8TO6 - chains L and O of the 9 polymer chains in the assembly; structure by electron microscopy, 2.90 A resolution.

[Chain L]
Molecule: RNA polymerase sigma factor RpoD
Organism: Escherichia coli (strain K12)
UniProt: Q0P6L9 (Q0P6L9_ECOLX); residue numbers follow UniProt; this construct covers 1-613
Chain sequence (613 residues; row label = number of the first residue in the row):
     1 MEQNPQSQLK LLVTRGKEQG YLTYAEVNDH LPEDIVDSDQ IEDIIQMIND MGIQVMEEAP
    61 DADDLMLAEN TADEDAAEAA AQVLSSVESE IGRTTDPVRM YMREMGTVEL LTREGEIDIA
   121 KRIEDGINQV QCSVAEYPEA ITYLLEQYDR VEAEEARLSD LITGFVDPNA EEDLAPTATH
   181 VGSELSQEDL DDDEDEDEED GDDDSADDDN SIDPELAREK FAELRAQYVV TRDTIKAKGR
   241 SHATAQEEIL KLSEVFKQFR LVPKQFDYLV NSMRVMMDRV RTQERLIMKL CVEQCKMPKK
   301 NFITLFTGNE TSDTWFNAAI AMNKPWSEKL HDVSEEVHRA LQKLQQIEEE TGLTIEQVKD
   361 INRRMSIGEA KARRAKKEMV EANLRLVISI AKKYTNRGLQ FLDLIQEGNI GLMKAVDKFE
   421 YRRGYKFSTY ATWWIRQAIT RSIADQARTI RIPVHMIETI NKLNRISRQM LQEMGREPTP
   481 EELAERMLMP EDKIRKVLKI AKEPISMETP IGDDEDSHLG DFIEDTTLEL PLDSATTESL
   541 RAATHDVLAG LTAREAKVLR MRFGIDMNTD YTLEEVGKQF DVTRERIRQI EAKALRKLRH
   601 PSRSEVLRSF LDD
Unresolved in the structure: 1-93, 168-211, 237-241, 613
Small-molecule neighbours:
  - 4QM ((3R,5S,7R,8R,9S,10S,12S,13R,14S,17R)-10,13-dimethyl-17-[(2R)-pentan-2-yl]-2,3,4,5,6,7,8,9,11,12,14,15,16,17-tetradecahydro-1H-cyclopenta[a]phenanthrene-3,7,12-triol), molecule 1: Ile-505, Thr-509, Pro-510, Ile-511
  - 4QM, molecule 2: Ile-511, Leu-519, Phe-522, Ile-523
From the paper describing this entry:
  - conformationally variable residues (side-chain flip): Trp-433, Trp-434
  - mutagenesis - I35C/S89C/C132S/C291S/C295S: decreased catalytic activity on oxidizing vs. reduced conditions

[Chain O]
Molecule: Nontemplate strand of lamdba PR promoter DNA
Sequence (105 nucleotides; row label = number of the first residue in the row):
     1 CGGAATCGAG GGATCCTCTA GAGTTGGATA AATATCTAAC ACCGTGCGTG TTGACTATTT
    61 TACCTCTGGC GGTGATAATG GTTGCATGTA CTAAGGAGGT TGTCG
Unresolved in the structure: 1-39, 96-105

[How chain L and chain O interact]
Pairs across the interface (42):
  Val-98(L) / DG81(O)  base contact
  Arg-99(L) / DG81(O)  hydrogen bond to the base
  Arg-99(L) / DT82(O)  hydrogen bond to the base
  Met-102(L) / DG80(O)  base contact
  Met-102(L) / DG81(O)  base contact
  Gly-106(L) / DG80(O)  base contact
  Leu-110(L) / DT79(O)  base contact
  Ala-382(L) / DT79(O)  base contact
  Arg-385(L) / DT79(O)  base contact
  Arg-385(L) / DG80(O)  hydrogen bond to the base
  Leu-386(L) / DT79(O)  hydrogen bond to the base
  Ser-389(L) / DT79(O)  sugar contact
  Lys-392(L) / DG81(O)  sugar contact
  Phe-419(L) / DA75(O)  base contact
  Glu-420(L) / DA75(O)  hydrogen bond to the base
  Arg-423(L) / DA75(O)  hydrogen bond to the base
  Tyr-425(L) / DA75(O)  sugar contact
  Tyr-425(L) / DT76(O)  phosphate contact
  Lys-426(L) / DA77(O)  hydrogen bond to the phosphate
  Lys-426(L) / DA78(O)  salt bridge to the phosphate
  Lys-426(L) / DT79(O)  base contact
  Ser-428(L) / DA78(O)  phosphate contact
  Ser-428(L) / DT79(O)  hydrogen bond to the base
  Thr-429(L) / DA75(O)  sugar contact
  Thr-429(L) / DA77(O)  hydrogen bond to the phosphate
  Tyr-430(L) / DA75(O)  stacking on the base
  Thr-432(L) / DA78(O)  base contact
  Trp-433(L) / DG74(O)  phosphate contact
  Trp-434(L) / DT73(O)  base contact
  Trp-434(L) / DG74(O)  phosphate contact
  Gln-437(L) / DT73(O)  base contact
  Arg-441(L) / DG71(O)  salt bridge to the phosphate
  Arg-451(L) / DG69(O)  phosphate contact
  Arg-451(L) / DC70(O)  salt bridge to the phosphate
  Pro-453(L) / DG69(O)  phosphate contact
  His-455(L) / DG68(O)  sugar contact
  His-455(L) / DG69(O)  salt bridge to the phosphate
  Thr-583(L) / DT51(O)  phosphate contact
  Thr-583(L) / DT52(O)  phosphate contact
  Glu-585(L) / DT52(O)  base contact
  Arg-586(L) / DG50(O)  salt bridge to the phosphate
  Arg-586(L) / DT51(O)  phosphate contact
Also at the interface, not in a pair above, chain L (37 interface residues in all): Arg-103, Met-105, Ile-388, Lys-418, Lys-493, Asp-581, Val-582, Gln-589
Also at the interface, not in a pair above, chain O (18 interface residues in all): DT49

[Summary]
Chain L and chain O form an interface of 37 and 18 residues respectively; the contacts include 9 hydrogen
bonds, 5 salt bridges and 1 aromatic stacking contact. Among the polar pairs are Arg-99(L)/DG81(O),
Arg-99(L)/DT82(O) and Arg-385(L)/DG80(O). From the paper: I35C/S89C/C132S/C291S/C295S of chain L reduce
catalytic activity on oxidizing vs. reduced conditions; conformational variability at Trp-433(L) and
Trp-434(L).
Here chain L is RNA polymerase sigma factor RpoD (Escherichia coli (strain K12)) and chain O is Nontemplate
strand of lamdba PR promoter DNA. Entry 8TO6 (Escherichia coli RNA polymerase unwinding intermediate (I1d) at
the lambda PR promoter) was determined by electron microscopy together with 8TO1, 8TO8, 8TOE and 8TOM from the
same study.
